PDB entry 4FXX | X-ray diffraction, 2.48 A resolution | chain A

== Chain A ==
Molecule: Splicing factor 1
Source organism: Homo sapiens
UniProt: Q15637 (SF01_HUMAN); residues 26-132 here = UniProt positions 26-132
Chain sequence (112 residues; each row starts with the number of its first residue):
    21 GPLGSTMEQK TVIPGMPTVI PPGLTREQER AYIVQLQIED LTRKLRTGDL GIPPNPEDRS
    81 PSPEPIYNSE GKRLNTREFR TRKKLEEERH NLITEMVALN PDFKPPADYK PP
Not modelled in the structure: 21-32, 75-80, 132
Differences from the reference sequence: expression tag (21-25)
UniProt features mapped onto this chain:
  - modified residue: S80 (Phosphoserine), S82 (Phosphoserine), Y87 (Phosphotyrosine), S89 (Phosphoserine)
Residues lining bound ligands: malonate ion (MLI): T38, I53, L56, Q57, D60, R63
Reported in the primary citation:
  - conformationally variable residues (order/disorder transition): P74 to P81, R97
  - mutagenesis - I40R/I53R, R93E/R97E/R100E: decreased growth

== Summary ==
Ligands of chain A: malonate ion. The paper reports that I40R/I53R and R93E/R97E/R100E reduce growth;
conformational variability at P74 and R97.
Chain A is Splicing factor 1 (Homo sapiens); the structure, Structure of SF1 coiled-coil domain, was
determined by X-ray diffraction together with 4FXW from the same study.
